3VQV - chain A; structure by X-ray diffraction, 1.90 A resolution.

== Chain A ==
Protein: Pyrrolysine--tRNA ligase
Source organism: Methanosarcina mazei
Notes: EC 6.1.1.26; engineered mutation(s): E444G
Sequence (291 residues; each row starts with the number of its first residue):
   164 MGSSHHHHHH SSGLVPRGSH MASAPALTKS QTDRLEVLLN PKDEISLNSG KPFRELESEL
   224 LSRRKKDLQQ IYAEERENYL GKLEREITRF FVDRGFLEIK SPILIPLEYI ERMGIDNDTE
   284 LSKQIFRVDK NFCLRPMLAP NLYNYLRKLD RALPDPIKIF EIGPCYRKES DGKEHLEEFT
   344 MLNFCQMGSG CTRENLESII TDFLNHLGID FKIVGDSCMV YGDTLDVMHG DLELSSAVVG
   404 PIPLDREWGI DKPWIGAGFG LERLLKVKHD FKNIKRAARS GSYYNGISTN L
Disordered / not traced: 164-187, 208-211, 380-384
Ion coordination: Mg2+: Glu396, Ser399 (together with AMP-PNP)
Small-molecule neighbours: AMP-PNP (ANP; phosphoaminophosphonic acid-adenylate ester): Arg330, Glu332, Glu337, His338, Leu339, Phe342, Met344, Glu396, Leu397, Ser398, Ser399, Gly421, Phe422, Gly423, Arg426, Ile437

== In short ==
Ligands of chain A: AMP-PNP. Glu396 and Ser399 coordinate Mg2+.
Chain A is Pyrrolysine--tRNA ligase (Methanosarcina mazei); the structure, Crystal structure of the catalytic
domain of pyrrolysyl-tRNA synthetase in complex with AMPPNP (re-refined), was determined by X-ray diffraction
together with 3VQW, 3VQX and 3VQY from the same study.
